2IB8 - chains C and D of the 4 polymer chains in the assembly; structure by X-ray diffraction, 1.85 A resolution.

== Chain C (and D) ==
Molecule: Acetyl-CoA acetyltransferase
Source organism: Homo sapiens
Notes: EC 2.3.1.9; chain D of this document is another copy of the same molecule, construct and numbering; everything in this record applies to it too
UniProt: P24752 (THIL_HUMAN); residues 34-427 here = UniProt positions 34-427
Chain sequence (395 residues; row label = number of the first residue in the row):
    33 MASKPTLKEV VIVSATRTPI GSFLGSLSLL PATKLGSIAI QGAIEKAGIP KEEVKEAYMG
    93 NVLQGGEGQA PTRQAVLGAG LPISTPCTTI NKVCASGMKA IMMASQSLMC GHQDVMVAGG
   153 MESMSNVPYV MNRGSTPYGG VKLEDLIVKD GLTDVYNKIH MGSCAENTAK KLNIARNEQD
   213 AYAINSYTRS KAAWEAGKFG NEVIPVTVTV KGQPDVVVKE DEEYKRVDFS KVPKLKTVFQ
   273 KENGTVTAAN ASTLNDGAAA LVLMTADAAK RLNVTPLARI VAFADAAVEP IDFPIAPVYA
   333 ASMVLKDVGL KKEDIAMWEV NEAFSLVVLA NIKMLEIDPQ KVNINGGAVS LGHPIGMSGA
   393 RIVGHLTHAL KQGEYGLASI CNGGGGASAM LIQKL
Disordered / not traced: 33-35 (chain D: 33-34)
Sequence notes: initiating methionine (33); engineered mutation Ala34 (Val in P24752)
UniProt features mapped onto this chain:
  - active site: Cys126 (Acyl-thioester intermediate), Cys413 (Proton donor/acceptor)
  - binding site (CoA): Tyr219, Arg258 to Asp260, Lys263, Ser284
  - binding site (K(+)): Tyr219, Ala280, Ala281, Ala283, Val381
  - site: His385 (Increases nucleophilicity of active site Cys)
  - modified residue: Lys66 (N6-acetyllysine), Lys78 (N6-succinyllysine), Lys174 (N6-acetyllysine), Lys181 (N6-acetyllysine), Lys190 (N6-acetyllysine), Lys202 (N6-acetyllysine), Lys223 (N6-acetyllysine), Lys230 (N6-acetyllysine), Lys243 (N6-succinyllysine), Lys251 (N6-acetyllysine), Lys257 (N6-acetyllysine), Lys263 (N6-acetyllysine), Lys266 (N6-succinyllysine), Lys268 (N6-succinyllysine), Lys273 (N6-acetyllysine), Lys338 (N6-acetyllysine)
  - natural variant: Glu85 (deletion: In 3KTD), Asn93 (N93S: In 3KTD), Gly152 (G152A: In 3KTD), Asn158 (N158D: In 3KTD), Gly183 (G183R: In 3KTD), Thr297 (T297M: In 3KTD), Ala301 (A301P: In 3KTD), Ile312 (I312T: In 3KTD), Ala333 (A333P: In 3KTD), Gly379 (G379V: In 3KTD), Ala380 (A380T: In 3KTD)
Metal / ion sites: K+: Tyr219, Ala280, Ala281, Ala283, Val381

== Chain C / chain D interface ==
Pairs across the interface - 141 pairs, chain C then chain D:
  Pro37(C) with Thr38(D); Lys40(D); Met141(D); Cys142(D)
  Thr38(C) with Pro37(D); Thr38(D), hydrogen bond (backbone-backbone)
  Leu39(C) with Leu39(D), hydrophobic; Cys142(D)
  Lys40(C) with Ser35(D), hydrogen bond (side chain-backbone)
  Phe55(C) with Arg165(D)
  Glu88(C) with Lys131(D), salt bridge; Asp317(D)
  Tyr90(C) with Lys131(D), hydrogen bond; Met135(D)
  Gln96(C) with Gln96(D); Asn123(D), hydrogen bond; Asp182(D)
  Gly97(C) with Asp182(D)
  Gly98(C) with Leu178(D); Lys181(D), hydrogen bond (backbone-side chain); Asp182(D), hydrogen bond (backbone-side chain)
  Glu99(C) with Asp182(D)
  Gly100(C) with Lys181(D); Asp182(D), hydrogen bond (backbone-side chain)
  Gln101(C) with Val125(D); Lys181(D); Asp182(D); Gly183(D), hydrogen bond (side chain-backbone); Thr185(D); Asp186(D); Val187(D); Met193(D), hydrogen bond; Gly415(D); Gly416(D), hydrogen bond (side chain-backbone)
  Ala102(C) with Val125(D), hydrophobic
  Arg105(C) with Tyr188(D), hydrogen bond (backbone-side chain); Ala319(D); Val320(D), hydrogen bond (side chain-backbone); Gly416(D), hydrogen bond (side chain-backbone)
  Gln106(C) with Val187(D); Tyr188(D), hydrogen bond (backbone-side chain)
  Leu109(C) with Tyr188(D)
  Ile115(C) with Ala319(D); Val320(D); Glu321(D)
  Ser116(C) with Ala319(D)
  Pro118(C) with Asp317(D)
  Cys119(C) with Lys124(D)
  Thr120(C) with Ile122(D); Asn123(D); Lys124(D); Lys131(D)
  Thr121(C) with Ile122(D); Asn123(D), hydrogen bond (backbone-backbone)
  Ile122(C) with Thr120(D); Thr121(D); Met135(D), hydrophobic
  Asn123(C) with Gln96(D), hydrogen bond; Thr120(D); Thr121(D), hydrogen bond (backbone-backbone)
  Lys124(C) with Cys119(D); Thr120(D)
  Val125(C) with Ala102(D), hydrophobic
  Lys131(C) with Glu88(D), salt bridge; Tyr90(D); Thr120(D)
  Met135(C) with Tyr90(D); Ile122(D), hydrophobic; Met135(D), hydrophobic
  Gln138(C) with Ser139(D), hydrogen bond; Cys142(D); His144(D), hydrogen bond
  Ser139(C) with Gln138(D)
  Met141(C) with Pro37(D); Cys142(D), hydrophobic; His144(D)
  Cys142(C) with Pro37(D); Leu39(D); Gln138(D); Met141(D), hydrophobic; Cys142(D), hydrophobic
  Gly143(C) with Pro37(D)
  His144(C) with Gln138(D), hydrogen bond; Met141(D); Phe315(D)
  Met156(C) with Arg165(D)
  Ser157(C) with Arg165(D)
  Val159(C) with Arg165(D), hydrogen bond (backbone-side chain)
  Pro160(C) with Val162(D), hydrophobic; Met163(D)
  Tyr161(C) with Tyr161(D); Val162(D); Met163(D), hydrogen bond (backbone-backbone); Arg165(D), hydrogen bond
  Val162(C) with Pro160(D), hydrophobic; Tyr161(D); Val162(D), hydrophobic
  Met163(C) with Pro160(D); Tyr161(D), hydrogen bond (backbone-backbone); Leu175(D), hydrophobic
  Asn164(C) with Tyr161(D)
  Arg165(C) with Phe55(D); Ser157(D); Val159(D), hydrogen bond (side chain-backbone); Tyr161(D), hydrogen bond; Asp177(D), salt bridge; Ile179(D)
  Leu175(C) with Met163(D), hydrophobic
  Asp177(C) with Arg165(D), salt bridge
  Leu178(C) with Gly98(D)
  Ile179(C) with Arg165(D)
  Lys181(C) with Gly98(D), hydrogen bond (side chain-backbone); Gly100(D); Gln101(D)
  Asp182(C) with Gln96(D); Gly97(D); Gly98(D), hydrogen bond (side chain-backbone); Glu99(D); Gly100(D), hydrogen bond (side chain-backbone); Gln101(D)
  Gly183(C) with Gln101(D), hydrogen bond (backbone-side chain)
  Thr185(C) with Gln101(D)
  Asp186(C) with Gln101(D)
  Val187(C) with Gln101(D); Gln106(D)
  Tyr188(C) with Arg105(D); Gln106(D), hydrogen bond (side chain-backbone); Leu109(D)
  Met193(C) with Gln101(D), hydrogen bond
  Phe315(C) with His144(D)
  Asp317(C) with Glu88(D); Pro118(D)
  Ala319(C) with Arg105(D); Ile115(D); Ser116(D)
  Val320(C) with Arg105(D), hydrogen bond (backbone-side chain); Ile115(D)
  Glu321(C) with Ile115(D)
  Gly415(C) with Gln101(D)
  Gly416(C) with Gln101(D), hydrogen bond (backbone-side chain); Arg105(D), hydrogen bond (backbone-side chain)
Other interface residues (no listed pair), chain C (71 interface residues in all): Leu56, Val94, Pro103, Thr117, Leu184, Ala318, Pro322, Gly417
Other interface residues (no listed pair), chain D (71 interface residues in all): Leu56, Pro103, Thr117, Gly143, Met156, Asn164, Leu184, Ala318, Pro322, Gly417

== Overview ==
Chain C and chain D each contribute 71 residues to their interface, with 35 hydrogen bonds and 4 salt bridges.
Among the polar pairs are Glu88(C)-Lys131(D), Arg165(C)-Asp177(D) and Lys40(C)-Ser35(D).
Chain C and chain D are both Acetyl-CoA acetyltransferase (Homo sapiens); the structure, Crystallographic and
kinetic studies of human mitochondrial acetoacetyl-CoA thiolase (T2): the importance of potassium and chloride
..., was determined by X-ray diffraction (same publication as 2IB7, 2IB9, 2IBU, 2IBW and 2IBY).
